PDB entry 7YPG | electron microscopy, 2.50 A resolution | chains B and A of the 6 polymer chains in the assembly

== Chain B (and A) ==
Protein: Isoform Tau-E of Microtubule-associated protein tau
Source organism: Homo sapiens
Notes: chain A of this document is another copy of the same molecule, construct and numbering; everything in this record applies to it too
UniProtKB: P10636 (TAU_HUMAN), isoform P10636-7; residues 297-391 here correspond to UniProt positions 268-362 (UniProt number = residue number - 29)
Chain sequence (96 residues; each row starts with the number of its first residue):
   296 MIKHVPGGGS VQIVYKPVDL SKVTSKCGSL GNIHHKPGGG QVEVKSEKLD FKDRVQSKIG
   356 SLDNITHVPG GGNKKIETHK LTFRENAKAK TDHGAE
Not modelled in the structure: 296-303, 363-391
Sequence notes: initiating methionine (296)
From the paper describing this entry:
  - contacts within the chain: K340-E342 (salt bridge)
  - self-association interface (contacts with another copy of this molecule): C322 to N359

== How chain B and chain A interact ==
Contacting residue pairs (24):
  L325(B) - V350(A)  hydrophobic
  L325(B) - Q351(A)
  N327(B) - D348(A)  hydrogen bond
  N327(B) - V350(A)
  H329(B) - F346(A)
  H329(B) - D348(A)  salt bridge
  P332(B) - L344(A)
  P332(B) - F346(A)  hydrophobic
  G334(B) - K340(A)
  G335(B) - E338(A)
  G335(B) - K340(A)
  Q336(B) - Q336(A)  hydrogen bond (backbone-side chain)
  Q336(B) - V337(A)
  Q336(B) - E338(A)
  E338(B) - G335(A)
  E338(B) - Q336(A)
  E342(B) - G333(A)
  L344(B) - P332(A)
  F346(B) - H329(A)
  V350(B) - L325(A)  hydrophobic
  S352(B) - L325(A)
  I354(B) - G323(A)
  L357(B) - C322(A)  hydrophobic
  L357(B) - G323(A)
Other interface residues (no listed pair), chain B (17 interface residues in all): V337, N359
Other interface residues (no listed pair), chain A (18 interface residues in all): G334, E342
Interface features reported in the paper:
  - pairs named by the authors: H329(A)-F346(B) (pi stacking), P332(A)-F346(B) (pi stacking), Q336(A)-Q336(B), F346(A)-H329(B) (pi stacking)
  - interface residues, chain A: C322(A), L325(A), V350(A)

== Summary ==
Chain B and chain A form an interface of 17 and 18 residues respectively; the contacts include 2 hydrogen
bonds and 1 salt bridge. Polar pairs include H329(B)-D348(A), N327(B)-D348(A) and Q336(B)-Q336(A). The paper
describes pi stacking between H329(A) and F346(B), P332(A) and F346(B) and F346(A) and H329(B); a contact
between Q336(A) and Q336(B). From the paper: interface residues C322(A), L325(A) and V350(A); a
self-association interface involving C322(B).
Both chains are Isoform Tau-E of Microtubule-associated protein tau (Homo sapiens). Entry 7YPG (Cryo-EM
structure of amyloid fibril formed by tau (297-391)) was determined by electron microscopy, deposited together
with 7YMN.
